6IJ6 - chain A; structure by X-ray diffraction, 1.95 A resolution.

# Chain A
Name: Poly(ethylene terephthalate) hydrolase
From: Ideonella sakaiensis
Notes: EC 3.1.1.101
UniProt: A0A0K8P6T7 (PETH_IDESA); residues 34-290 here = UniProt positions 34-290
Chain sequence (300 residues; numbered 13 to 312; the number before each row is that of its first residue):
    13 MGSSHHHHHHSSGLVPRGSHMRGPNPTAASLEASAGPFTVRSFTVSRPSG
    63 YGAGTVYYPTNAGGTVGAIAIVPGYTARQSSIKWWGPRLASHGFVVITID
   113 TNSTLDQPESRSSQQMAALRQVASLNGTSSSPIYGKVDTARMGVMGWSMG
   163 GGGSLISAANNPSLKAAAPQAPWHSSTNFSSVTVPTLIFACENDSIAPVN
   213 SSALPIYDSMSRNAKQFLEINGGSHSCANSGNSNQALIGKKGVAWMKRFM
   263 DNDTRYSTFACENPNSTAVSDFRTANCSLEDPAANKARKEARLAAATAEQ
Not modelled in the structure: 13-30, 292-312
Cystine bridges: Cys203-Cys239, Cys273-Cys289
Differences from the reference sequence: initiating methionine (13); expression tag (14-33, 291-312); engineered mutation Glu121 (Ser in A0A0K8P6T7), His186 (Asp in A0A0K8P6T7), Ala280 (Arg in A0A0K8P6T7)

# Summary
Chain A is Poly(ethylene terephthalate) hydrolase (Ideonella sakaiensis); the structure, Crystal structure of
PETase S121E, D186H, R280A mutant from Ideonella sakaiensis, was determined by X-ray diffraction (same
publication as 6IJ3, 6IJ4 and 6IJ5).
